9E2Y - chains F and 3 of the 14 polymer chains in the assembly; structure by electron microscopy, 3.20 A resolution.

Chain F:
Molecule: Leading strand DNA template
Source organism: synthetic construct
Sequence (35 nucleotides; numbered 29 to 63; the number before each row is that of its first residue):
    29 ATCTGCTTTGGGTGGGTGGGTGGGTTGAGGCAATT

Chain 3:
Molecule: DNA replication licensing factor MCM3
Source organism: Saccharomyces cerevisiae W303
Notes: EC 3.6.4.12
Reference sequence: P24279 (MCM3_YEAST); numbering as in UniProt (aligned over 1-971)
Amino-acid sequence (971 residues; each row starts with the number of its first residue):
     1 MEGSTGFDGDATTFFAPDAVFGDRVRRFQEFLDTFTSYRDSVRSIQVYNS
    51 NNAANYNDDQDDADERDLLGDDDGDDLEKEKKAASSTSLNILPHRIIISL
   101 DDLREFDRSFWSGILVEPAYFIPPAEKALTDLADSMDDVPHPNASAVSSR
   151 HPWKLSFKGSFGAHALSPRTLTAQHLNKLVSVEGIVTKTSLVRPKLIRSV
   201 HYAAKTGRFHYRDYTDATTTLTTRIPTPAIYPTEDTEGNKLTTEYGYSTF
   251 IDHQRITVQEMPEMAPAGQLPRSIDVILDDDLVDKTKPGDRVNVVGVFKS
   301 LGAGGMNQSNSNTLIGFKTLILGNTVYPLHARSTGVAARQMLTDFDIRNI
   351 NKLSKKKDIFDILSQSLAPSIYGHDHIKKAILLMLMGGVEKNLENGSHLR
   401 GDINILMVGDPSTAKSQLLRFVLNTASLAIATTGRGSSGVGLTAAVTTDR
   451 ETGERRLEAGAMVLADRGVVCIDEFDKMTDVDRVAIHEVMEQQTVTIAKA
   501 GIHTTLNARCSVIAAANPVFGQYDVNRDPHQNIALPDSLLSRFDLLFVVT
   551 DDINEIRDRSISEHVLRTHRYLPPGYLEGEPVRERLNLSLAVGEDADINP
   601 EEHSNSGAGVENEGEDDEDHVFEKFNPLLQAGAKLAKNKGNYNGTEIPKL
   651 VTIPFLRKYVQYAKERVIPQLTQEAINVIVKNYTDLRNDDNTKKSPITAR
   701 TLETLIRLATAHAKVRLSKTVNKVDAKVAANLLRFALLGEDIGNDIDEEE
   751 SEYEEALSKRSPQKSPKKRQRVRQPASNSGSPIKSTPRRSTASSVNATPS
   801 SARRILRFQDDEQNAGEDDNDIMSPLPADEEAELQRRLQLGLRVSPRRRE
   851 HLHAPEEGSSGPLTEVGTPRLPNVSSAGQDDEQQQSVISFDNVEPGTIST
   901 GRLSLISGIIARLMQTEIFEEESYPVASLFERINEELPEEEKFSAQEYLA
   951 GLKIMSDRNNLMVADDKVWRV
Unresolved in the structure: 1-18, 53-89, 330-337, 584-588, 595-647, 740-971
Metal / ion sites: Mg2+: Ser416 (together with ATP)
Small-molecule neighbours:
  - ATP (adenosine-5'-triphosphate), molecule 1: Ser370, Ile371, Tyr372, Asp410, Pro411, Ser412, Thr413, Ala414, Lys415, Ser416, Gln417, Asn517, Val565
  - ATP, molecule 2: Arg542, Ala699, Arg700

Interface between chain F and chain 3:
Pairs across the interface (8; chain F residue first):
  DT41(F) with Asn310(3), phosphate contact
  DT53(F) with Arg455(3), salt bridge to the phosphate
  DT54(F) with Ala500(3), phosphate contact
  DG55(F) with Val440(3), phosphate contact; Ala445(3), phosphate contact; Val446(3), hydrogen bond to the phosphate; Lys499(3), salt bridge to the phosphate
  DA56(F) with Ser438(3), hydrogen bond to the phosphate
Other interface residues (no listed pair), chain F (7 interface residues in all): DG40, DG42
Other interface residues (no listed pair), chain 3 (13 interface residues in all): Gly302, Lys318, Gly441, Ala444, Arg450

Overview:
The interface between chain F and chain 3 involves 7 residues on one side and 13 on the other; the contacts
include 2 hydrogen bonds and 2 salt bridges. Polar pairs include DG55(F)-Val446(3), DA56(F)-Ser438(3) and
DT53(F)-Arg455(3). Bound to chain 3: ATP.
Chain F is Leading strand DNA template (synthetic construct) and chain 3 is DNA replication licensing factor
MCM3 (Saccharomyces cerevisiae W303); the structure, Cryo-EM structure of yeast CMG helicase stalled at
G4-containing DNA template, state 3, was determined by electron microscopy (same publication as 9E2W, 9E2Z and
9E2X).
